Entry 3UTG (X-ray diffraction, 2.25 A resolution); this record covers chains A and D of the 4 polymer chains in the assembly.

Chain A (and D):
Protein: UDP-galactopyranose mutase
Organism: Aspergillus fumigatus
Notes: EC 5.4.99.9; chain D of this document is another copy of the same molecule, construct and numbering; everything in this record applies to it too
Reference sequence: Q4W1X2 (Q4W1X2_ASPFM); residue numbers follow UniProt; this construct covers 1-510
Amino-acid sequence (513 residues; row label = number of the first residue in the row; numbers below 1 keep their minus sign (Ala-2 is residue -2)):
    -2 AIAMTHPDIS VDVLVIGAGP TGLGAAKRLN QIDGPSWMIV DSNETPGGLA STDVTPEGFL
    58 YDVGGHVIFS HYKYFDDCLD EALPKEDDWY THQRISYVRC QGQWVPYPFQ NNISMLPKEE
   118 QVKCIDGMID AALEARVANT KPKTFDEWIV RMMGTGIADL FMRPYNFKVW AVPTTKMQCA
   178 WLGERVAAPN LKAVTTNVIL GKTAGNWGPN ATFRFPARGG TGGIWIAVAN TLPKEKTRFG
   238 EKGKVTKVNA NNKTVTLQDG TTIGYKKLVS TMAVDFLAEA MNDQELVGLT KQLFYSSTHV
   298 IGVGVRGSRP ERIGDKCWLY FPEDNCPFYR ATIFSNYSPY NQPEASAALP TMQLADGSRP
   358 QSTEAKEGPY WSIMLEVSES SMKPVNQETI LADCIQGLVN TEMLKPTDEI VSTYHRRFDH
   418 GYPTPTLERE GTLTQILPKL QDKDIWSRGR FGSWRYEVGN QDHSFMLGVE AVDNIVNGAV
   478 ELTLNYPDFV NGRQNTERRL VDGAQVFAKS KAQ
Unresolved in the structure: -2 to 2, 508-510
Differences from the reference sequence: expression tag (-2 to 0); engineered mutation Ala344 (Lys in Q4W1X2), Ala345 (Lys in Q4W1X2)
Swiss-Prot annotation at these positions:
  - binding site (FAD): Thr18, Asp38, Leu46, Gly61, His63, Val242, Arg327, Arg447, Gly456, Asn457, Gln458, Ser461
  - binding site (UDP-alpha-D-galactose): Gly61, Gly62, Tyr104, Gln107, Met159, Tyr162, Asn163, Trp167, Arg182, Asn207, Tyr317, Arg327, Tyr419, Tyr453, Asn457
  - binding site (NADH): His68, Arg91, Ser93, Tyr419, Arg447, Asn457
  - binding site (NADPH): His68, Arg91, Ser93, Tyr104, Asn203, Trp315, Tyr317, Tyr419, Arg447, Asn457, His460
  - mutagenesis: Phe66 (F66A: Lowers the catalytic efficiency), Arg91 (R91A: Lowers the catalytic efficiency by a factor of 125), Ser93 (S93A: Lowers the catalytic efficiency by a factor of 14), Tyr104 (Y104A: Lowers the catalytic efficiency), Gln107 (Q107A: Lowers the catalytic efficiency), Arg182 (R182A: Lowers the UDP-galactopyranose binding; R182K: Lowers the catalytic efficiency), Asn207 (N207A: Lowers the catalytic efficiency), Tyr317 (Y317A: Lowers the catalytic efficiency), Arg327 (R327A: Abolishes the catalytic activity; R327K: Lowers the catalytic efficiency), Arg447 (R447A: Lowers the catalytic efficiency by a factor of 2000)
Residues lining bound ligands:
  - dihydroflavine-adenine dinucleotide (FDA): Ile13, Gly14, Ala15, Gly16, Pro17, Thr18, Gly19, Val37, Asp38, Ser39, Asn40, Gly44, Gly45, Leu46, Ala47, Val60, Gly61, Gly62, His63, Val64, Phe66, Gly240, Lys241, Val242, Thr268, Met269, Thr295, Tyr326, Arg327, Glu373, Gly418, Tyr419, Gly446, Arg447, Gly456, Asn457, Gln458, Asp459, Ser461
  - UDP (uridine-5'-diphosphate): Val95, Tyr104, Pro105, Phe106, Gln107, Phe142, Phe158, Met159, Tyr162, Asn163, Val166, Trp167, Trp178, Arg182, Val183, Ala184, Tyr317, Arg327, Tyr419, Tyr453
Reported in the primary citation:
  - conformationally variable residues (loop rearrangement, side-chain flip): Phe66, Arg91, Tyr104 to Gln107, Ile146 to Pro161, Leu179 to Asn187, Asn203 to Thr209
  - binding site for UDP: Phe106, Gln107, Asn163, Trp167, Tyr317, Arg327, Tyr453
  - contacts within the chain: His68-Glu181, Arg182-Asn457
  - mutagenesis - K344A/K345A: unchanged catalytic activity

Chain A / chain D interface:
Pairs across the interface - 34 pairs, chain A then chain D:
  Lys115(A) - Ile196(D)
  Glu116(A) - Leu197(D)
  Gln118(A) - Ile196(D)
  Val119(A) - Thr193(D)
  Val119(A) - Ile196(D)  hydrophobic
  Ile122(A) - Ile196(D)  hydrophobic
  Asp123(A) - Lys189(D)
  Asp123(A) - Thr193(D)
  Ile126(A) - Leu188(D)  hydrophobic
  Ile126(A) - Lys189(D)
  Ile126(A) - Thr192(D)
  Asp127(A) - Lys189(D)  salt bridge
  Ala129(A) - Leu130(D)
  Leu130(A) - Ala129(D)
  Leu130(A) - Leu130(D)  hydrophobic
  Leu130(A) - Arg133(D)
  Arg133(A) - Leu130(D)
  Arg133(A) - Val134(D)
  Val134(A) - Arg133(D)
  Val134(A) - Val134(D)  hydrophobic
  Leu188(A) - Ile126(D)  hydrophobic
  Lys189(A) - Asp123(D)
  Lys189(A) - Ile126(D)
  Lys189(A) - Asp127(D)  salt bridge
  Thr192(A) - Ile122(D)
  Thr193(A) - Val119(D)
  Thr193(A) - Asp123(D)
  Ile196(A) - Lys115(D)
  Ile196(A) - Gln118(D)
  Ile196(A) - Val119(D)  hydrophobic
  Ile196(A) - Ile122(D)  hydrophobic
  Ile196(A) - Val195(D)  hydrophobic
  Leu197(A) - Lys115(D)
  Leu197(A) - Val119(D)  hydrophobic
Other interface residues (no listed pair), chain A (19 interface residues in all): Val195
Other interface residues (no listed pair), chain D (19 interface residues in all): Glu116

In short:
The chain A/chain D interface involves 19 residues from each chain; the contacts include 2 salt bridges. The
salt-bridged pair is Asp127(A)-Lys189(D). Bound to chain A: dihydroflavine-adenine dinucleotide and UDP. From
the paper: a binding site for UDP at Phe106(A), Gln107(A) and Asn163(A) among others; K344A/K345A of chain A
leave catalytic activity unchanged.
Both chains are UDP-galactopyranose mutase (Aspergillus fumigatus). Entry 3UTG (Crystal structure of
Aspergillus fumigatus UDP galactopyranose mutase complexed with UDP in reduced state) was determined by X-ray
diffraction (same publication as 3UTE, 3UTF and 3UTH).
